7TE9 - chains C and D of the 8 polymer chains in the assembly; structure by electron microscopy, 3.92 A resolution.

[Chain C]
Protein: Glutamate receptor ionotropic, NMDA 1
Organism: Rattus norvegicus
UniProt: P35439 (NMDZ1_RAT), isoform P35439-7; residues 1-859 here = UniProt positions 1-859
Amino-acid sequence (862 residues; each row starts with the number of its first residue):
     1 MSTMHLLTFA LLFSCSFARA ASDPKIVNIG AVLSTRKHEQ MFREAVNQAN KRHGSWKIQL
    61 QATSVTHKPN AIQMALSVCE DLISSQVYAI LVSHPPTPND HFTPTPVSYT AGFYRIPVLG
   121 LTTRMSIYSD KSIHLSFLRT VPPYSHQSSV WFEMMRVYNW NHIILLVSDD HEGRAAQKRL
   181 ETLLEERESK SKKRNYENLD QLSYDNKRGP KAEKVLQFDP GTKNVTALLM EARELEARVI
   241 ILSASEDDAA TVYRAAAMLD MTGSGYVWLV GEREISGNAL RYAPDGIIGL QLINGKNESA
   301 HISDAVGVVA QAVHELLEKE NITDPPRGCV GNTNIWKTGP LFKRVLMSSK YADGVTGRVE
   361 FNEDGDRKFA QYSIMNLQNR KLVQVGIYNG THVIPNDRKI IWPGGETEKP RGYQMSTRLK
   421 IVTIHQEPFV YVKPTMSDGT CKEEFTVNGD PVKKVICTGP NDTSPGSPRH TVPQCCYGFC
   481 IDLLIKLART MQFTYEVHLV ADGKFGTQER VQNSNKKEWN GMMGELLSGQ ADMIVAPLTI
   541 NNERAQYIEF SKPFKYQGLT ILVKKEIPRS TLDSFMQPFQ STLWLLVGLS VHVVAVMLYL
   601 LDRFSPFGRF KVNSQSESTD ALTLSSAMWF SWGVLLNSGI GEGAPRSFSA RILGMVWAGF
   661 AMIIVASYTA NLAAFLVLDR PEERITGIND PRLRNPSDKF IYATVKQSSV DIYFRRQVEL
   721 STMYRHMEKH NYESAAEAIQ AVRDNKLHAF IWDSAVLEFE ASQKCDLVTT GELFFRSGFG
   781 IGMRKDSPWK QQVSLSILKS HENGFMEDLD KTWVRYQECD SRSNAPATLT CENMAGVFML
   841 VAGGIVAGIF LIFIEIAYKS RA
Not modelled in the structure: 1-24, 53-57, 95-102, 191-204, 606-622
Disulfides: Cys-79/Cys-329, Cys-441/Cys-475, Cys-457/Cys-476, Cys-765/Cys-819
Construct notes: conflict Ser-22 (Cys in P35439), Gln-61 (Asn in P35439), Asp-260 (Asn in P35439), Gln-371 (Asn in P35439), Gln-492 (Asn in P35439), Gln-512 (Asn in P35439), Gln-615 (Glu in P35439), Ser-616 (Glu in P35439), Ser-618 (Glu in P35439), Thr-619 (Glu in P35439), Gln-792 (Asn in P35439), Cys-831 (Phe in P35439); expression tag (860-862)

[Chain D]
Protein: Glutamate receptor ionotropic, NMDA 2B
Organism: Rattus norvegicus
UniProt: Q00960 (NMDE2_RAT); numbering as in UniProt (aligned over 31-852)
Amino-acid sequence (822 residues; each row starts with the number of its first residue):
    31 SPPSIGIAVI LVGTSDEVAI KDAHEKDDFH HLSVVPRVEL VAMNETDPKS IITRICDLMS
    91 DRKIQGVVFA DDTDQEAIAQ ILDFISAQTL TPILGIHGGS SMIMADKDES SMFFQFGPSI
   151 EQQASVMLNI MEEYDWYIFS IVTTYFPGYQ DFVNKIRSTI ENSFVGWELE EVLLLDMSLD
   211 DGDSKIQNQL KKLQSPIILL YCTKEEATYI FEVANSVGLT GYGYTWIVPS LVAGDTDTVP
   271 SEFPTGLISV SYDEWDYGLP ARVRDGIAII TTAASDMLSE HSFIPEPKSS CYNTHEKRIY
   331 QSNMLNRYLI NVTFEGRDLS FSEDGYQMHP KLVIILLNKE RKWERVGKWK DKSLQMKYYV
   391 WPRMCPETEE QEDDHLSIVT LEEAPFVIVE SVDPLSGTCM RNTVPCQKRI ISENKTDEEP
   451 GYIKKCCKGF CIDILKKISK SVKFTYDLYL VTNGKHGKKI NGTWNGMIGE VVMKRAYMAV
   511 GSLTINEERS EVVDFSVPFI ETGISVMVSR SNGTVSPSAF LEPFSACVWV MMFVMLLIVS
   571 AVAVFVFEYF SPVGYNRSLA DGREPGGPSV TIGKAIWLLW GLVFNNSVPV QNPKGTTSKI
   631 MVSVWAFFAV IFLASYTANL AAFMIQEEYV DQVSGLSDKK FQRPNDFSPP FRFGTVPNGS
   691 TERNIRNNYA EMHAYMGKFN QRGVDDALLS LKTGKLDAFI YDAAVLNYMA GRDEGCKLVT
   751 IGSGKVFAST GYGIAIQKDS GWKRQVDLAI LQLFGDGEME ELEALWLTGI CHNEKNEVMS
   811 SQLDIDNMAG VFYMLGAAMA LSLITFISEH LFYWQFRHSF MG
Not modelled in the structure: 44, 327-328, 395-402, 580-599, 846-852
Disulfides: Cys-86/Cys-321, Cys-429/Cys-456, Cys-436/Cys-457, Cys-746/Cys-801
Construct notes: conflict Asp-348 (Asn in Q00960), Cys-557 (Asp in Q00960), Ser-588 (Cys in Q00960), Val-600 (Phe in Q00960), Ser-838 (Cys in Q00960), Ser-849 (Cys in Q00960)
UniProt features mapped onto this chain:
  - region: Lys-604 to Pro-623 (Pore-forming)
  - binding site (Zn(2+)): His-127, Glu-284
  - binding site (L-glutamate): Thr-514, Arg-519, Ser-690, Thr-691, Asp-732
  - site: Asn-615 (Functional determinant of NMDA receptors)
  - glycosylation (N-linked (GlcNAc...) asparagine): Asn-74, Asn-341, Asn-444, Asn-491, Asn-542, Asn-688
  - mutagenesis: His-60 (H60A: Normal zinc binding), His-127 (H127A: Reduced zinc binding), Asp-283 (D283A: Slightly reduced zinc binding), Glu-284 (E284A: Reduced zinc binding), His-311 (H311A: Normal zinc binding), His-359 (H359A: Normal zinc binding)
What the authors report for this chain:
  - allosteric site: Tyr-282 (from molecular simulation)

[Interface between chain C and chain D]
Pairs across the interface (84):
  Asn-70(C) / Thr-324(D)  hydrogen bond
  Ile-72(C) / Phe-114(D)  hydrophobic
  Ile-72(C) / Gln-118(D)
  Ile-72(C) / Cys-321(D)
  Gln-73(C) / Tyr-322(D)
  Leu-76(C) / Thr-83(D)
  Pro-106(C) / Phe-114(D)  hydrophobic
  Phe-113(C) / Ala-107(D)  hydrophobic
  Ser-132(C) / Asp-136(D)  hydrogen bond
  Cys-329(C) / Lys-79(D)
  Gly-331(C) / Asp-77(D)
  Asn-332(C) / Thr-76(D)
  Pro-340(C) / Leu-209(D)  hydrophobic
  Leu-341(C) / Leu-209(D)  hydrophobic
  Arg-344(C) / Leu-209(D)  hydrogen bond (side chain-backbone)
  Arg-510(C) / Ser-188(D)  hydrogen bond (side chain-backbone)
  Asn-515(C) / Asn-184(D)
  Phe-579(C) / Gln-812(D)
  Ser-581(C) / Leu-813(D)
  Thr-582(C) / Gln-812(D)  hydrogen bond (side chain-backbone)
  Thr-582(C) / Leu-813(D)
  Thr-582(C) / Ile-815(D)
  Trp-584(C) / Asp-816(D)
  Leu-586(C) / Phe-822(D)  hydrophobic
  Met-597(C) / Met-829(D)
  Met-597(C) / Ser-832(D)
  Leu-601(C) / Ser-832(D)
  Leu-601(C) / Phe-836(D)  hydrophobic
  Phe-604(C) / Phe-836(D)
  Ser-605(C) / Phe-842(D)
  Phe-630(C) / Trp-607(D)  hydrophobic
  Phe-630(C) / Val-618(D)  hydrophobic
  Gly-633(C) / Asn-616(D)
  Val-634(C) / Asn-616(D)  hydrogen bond (backbone-side chain)
  Asn-637(C) / Asn-615(D)
  Asn-637(C) / Ser-617(D)
  Ser-638(C) / Ser-617(D)
  Gly-639(C) / Ser-617(D)  hydrogen bond (backbone-side chain)
  Glu-642(C) / Pro-619(D)
  Ala-644(C) / Trp-607(D)
  Phe-648(C) / Glu-839(D)
  Ser-649(C) / Ser-832(D)
  Ser-649(C) / Thr-835(D)
  Arg-651(C) / Gly-603(D)  hydrogen bond (side chain-backbone)
  Arg-651(C) / Trp-607(D)
  Leu-653(C) / Ala-828(D)  hydrophobic
  Leu-653(C) / Met-829(D)  hydrophobic
  Met-655(C) / Ile-606(D)
  Met-655(C) / Trp-607(D)  hydrophobic
  Met-655(C) / Trp-610(D)  hydrophobic
  Val-656(C) / Ala-828(D)  hydrophobic
  Trp-657(C) / Leu-825(D)  hydrophobic
  Gly-659(C) / Phe-614(D)
  Phe-660(C) / Phe-822(D)  hydrophobic
  Met-662(C) / Phe-614(D)  hydrophobic
  Met-662(C) / Leu-643(D)  hydrophobic
  Met-662(C) / Tyr-646(D)  hydrophobic
  Ile-663(C) / Tyr-646(D)
  Ala-666(C) / Leu-650(D)
  Ser-667(C) / Leu-650(D)
  Ser-667(C) / Met-818(D)
  Ala-670(C) / Leu-650(D)  hydrophobic
  Ala-670(C) / Ala-651(D)  hydrophobic
  Ala-670(C) / Met-654(D)  hydrophobic
  Asn-671(C) / Met-654(D)
  Asn-671(C) / Gln-812(D)
  Asn-671(C) / Ile-815(D)
  Ala-674(C) / Ile-655(D)  hydrophobic
  Phe-675(C) / Met-809(D)  hydrophobic
  Phe-675(C) / Ser-810(D)
  Phe-675(C) / Ser-811(D)
  Val-677(C) / Ile-655(D)  hydrophobic
  Leu-678(C) / Val-808(D)
  Leu-678(C) / Met-809(D)  hydrophobic
  Pro-681(C) / Lys-805(D)
  Glu-683(C) / Cys-801(D)
  Glu-683(C) / Lys-805(D)
  Asp-690(C) / Ile-800(D)
  Pro-691(C) / Arg-742(D)
  Pro-691(C) / Thr-798(D)
  Arg-692(C) / Glu-744(D)
  Arg-692(C) / Ile-800(D)
  Ser-721(C) / Met-430(D)
  Thr-722(C) / Arg-431(D)
Other interface residues (no listed pair), chain C (74 interface residues in all): Ala-75, Cys-79, Val-330, Lys-517, Pro-578, Val-587, Ser-590, Val-593, Val-594, Ile-640, Gly-641, Ala-658, Thr-669, Arg-694, Asn-695, Arg-725
Other interface residues (no listed pair), chain D (67 interface residues in all): Glu-75, Ile-82, Glu-191, Ser-208, Asp-423, Lys-604, Thr-647, Ala-794, Leu-795, Gly-799, Val-821

[In short]
74 residues of chain C face 67 of chain D across their interface; the contacts include 8 hydrogen bonds. Polar
pairs include Asn-70(C)/Thr-324(D), Ser-132(C)/Asp-136(D) and Arg-344(C)/Leu-209(D). From UniProt:
Zn2+-binding residues His-127(D) and Glu-284(D), 5 L-glutamate-binding residues and 6 mutagenesis sites on
chain D. The paper reports an allosteric site at Tyr-282(D).
Chain C is Glutamate receptor ionotropic, NMDA 1 and chain D is Glutamate receptor ionotropic, NMDA 2B, both
from Rattus norvegicus; the structure, Cryo-EM structure of GluN1b-2B NMDAR complexed to Fab2 class1, was
determined by electron microscopy together with 7TE4, 7TEB and 7TEE from the same study.
